Entry 9GB1 (electron microscopy, 2.71 A resolution); this record covers chains f and r of the 36 polymer chains in the assembly.

Chain f (and r):
Molecule: gp56 - Tail tube protein
Organism: Clostridioides difficile
Notes: chain r of this document is another copy of the same molecule, construct and numbering; everything in this record applies to it too
UniProtKB: A0A9X8RMX9 (A0A9X8RMX9_CLODI); residue numbers follow UniProt; this construct covers 1-137
Chain sequence (137 residues; each row starts with the number of its first residue):
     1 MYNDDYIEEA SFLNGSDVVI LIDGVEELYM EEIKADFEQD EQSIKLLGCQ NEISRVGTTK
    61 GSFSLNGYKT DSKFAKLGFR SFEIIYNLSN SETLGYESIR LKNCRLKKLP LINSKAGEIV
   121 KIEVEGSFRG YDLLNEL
Unresolved in the structure: 1-6, 137

Chain f / chain r interface:
Residue-residue contacts (9):
  Glu-9(f) with Ile-53(r); Ser-54(r); Arg-55(r), hydrogen bond (backbone-side chain)
  Phe-12(f) with Ile-44(r), hydrophobic; Leu-46(r), hydrophobic; Ile-53(r), hydrophobic; Arg-55(r), hydrogen bond (backbone-side chain)
  Asn-14(f) with Val-56(r)
  Glu-92(f) with Arg-55(r), salt bridge
Other interface residues (no listed pair), chain f (5 interface residues in all): Ala-10

Overview:
Chain f and chain r form an interface of 5 and 6 residues respectively, with 2 hydrogen bonds and 1 salt
bridge. Polar pairs include Glu-92(f)/Arg-55(r), Glu-9(f)/Arg-55(r) and Phe-12(f)/Arg-55(r).
Both chains are gp56 - Tail tube protein (Clostridioides difficile). Entry 9GB1 (Extended phiCD508 tail) was
determined by electron microscopy, deposited together with 9G8S, 9GB0, 9GB2, 9GB5 and 9GB7.
